PDB entry 6EI0 | X-ray diffraction, 1.34 A resolution | chains G and U of the 4 polymer chains in the assembly

[Chain G (and U)]
Name: Cytosolic copper storage protein (Ccsp)
Organism: Streptomyces lividans 1326
Notes: chain U of this document is another copy of the same molecule, construct and numbering; everything in this record applies to it too
Reference sequence: A0A1H2BDT0 (A0A1H2BDT0_9ACTN); residues 20-138 here correspond to UniProt positions 17-135 (UniProt number = residue number - 3)
Chain sequence (119 residues; numbered 20 to 138; the number before each row is that of its first residue):
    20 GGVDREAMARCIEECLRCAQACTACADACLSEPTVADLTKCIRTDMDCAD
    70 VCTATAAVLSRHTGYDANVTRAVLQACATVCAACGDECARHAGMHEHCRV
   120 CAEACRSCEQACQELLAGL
Disordered / not traced: 20-22

[Interface between chain G and chain U]
Contacting residue pairs - 39 pairs, chain G then chain U:
  Thr58(G) with Thr82(U)
  Lys59(G) with Gly83(U)
  Arg62(G) with Val77(U), hydrogen bond (side chain-backbone); Arg80(U), hydrogen bond (side chain-backbone); His81(U); Thr82(U), hydrogen bond (side chain-backbone); Gly83(U); Tyr84(U)
  Met65(G) with Arg80(U)
  Asp66(G) with Val77(U); Arg80(U), salt bridge; Val88(U)
  Asp69(G) with Ala73(U); Ala76(U); Arg80(U), salt bridge
  Val70(G) with Val92(U), hydrophobic
  Ala73(G) with Asp69(U)
  Ala76(G) with Asp69(U)
  Val77(G) with Asp66(U)
  Arg80(G) with Arg62(U), hydrogen bond (backbone-side chain); Met65(U), hydrogen bond (side chain-backbone); Asp66(U), salt bridge; Asp69(U), salt bridge
  Thr82(G) with Arg62(U)
  Asp85(G) with Lys59(U), salt bridge; Ala102(U)
  Asn87(G) with Thr98(U)
  Val88(G) with Asp66(U); Val99(U), hydrophobic; Ala102(U), hydrophobic
  Ala91(G) with Ala95(U); Thr98(U)
  Val92(G) with Val70(U), hydrophobic
  Ala95(G) with Ala91(U)
  Thr98(G) with Asn87(U); Ala91(U)
  Val99(G) with Val88(U), hydrophobic
  Ala102(G) with Asp85(U); Val88(U), hydrophobic

[Overview]
The interface between chain G and chain U involves 21 residues on one side and 23 on the other; the contacts
include 5 hydrogen bonds and 5 salt bridges. Polar pairs include Asp66(G)-Arg80(U), Asp69(G)-Arg80(U) and
Asp85(G)-Lys59(U).
Chain G and chain U are both Cytosolic copper storage protein (Ccsp) (Streptomyces lividans 1326); the
structure, Cytosolic copper storage protein Csp from Streptomyces lividans: apo form, was determined by X-ray
diffraction (same publication as 6EK9).
